PDB entry 1SDN | X-ray diffraction, 2.50 A resolution | chain A

# Chain A
Molecule: Penicillin-binding protein 5
Organism: Escherichia coli
Notes: EC 3.4.16.4
UniProtKB: P04287 (DACA_ECOLI); residues 1-357 here correspond to UniProt positions 30-386 (UniProt number = residue number + 29)
Chain sequence (363 residues; row label = number of the first residue in the row):
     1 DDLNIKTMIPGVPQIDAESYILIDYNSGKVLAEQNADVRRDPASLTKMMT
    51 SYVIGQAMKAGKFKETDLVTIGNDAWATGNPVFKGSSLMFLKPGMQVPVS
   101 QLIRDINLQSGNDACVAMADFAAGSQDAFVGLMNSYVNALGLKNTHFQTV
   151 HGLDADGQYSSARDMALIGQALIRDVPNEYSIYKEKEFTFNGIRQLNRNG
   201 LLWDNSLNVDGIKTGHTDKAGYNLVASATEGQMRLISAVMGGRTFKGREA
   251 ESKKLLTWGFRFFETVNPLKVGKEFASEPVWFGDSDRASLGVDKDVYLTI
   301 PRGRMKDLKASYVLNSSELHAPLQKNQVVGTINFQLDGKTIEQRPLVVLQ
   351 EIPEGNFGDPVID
Disordered / not traced: 1-2, 79-84, 356-363
Construct notes: engineered mutation Asp105 (Gly134 in P04287)
Bound ions: Hg2+: Asp105, Cys115
What the authors report for this chain:
  - Hg2+ coordination: Asp105, Cys115
  - conformationally variable residues (order/disorder transition, register shift): Asp74 to Phe83, Ile106 to Ser110
  - catalytic residues: Ser110 (proposed by the authors, not directly observed)
  - catalytic residues: Ser44, Lys47 (citing earlier work)

# In short
Asp105 and Cys115 coordinate Hg2+. From the paper: catalytic residues Ser110, Ser44 and Lys47; Hg2+
coordination by Asp105 and Cys115.
Chain A is Penicillin-binding protein 5 (Escherichia coli); the structure, Crystal structure of a
deacylation-defective mutant of penicillin-binding protein 5 modified by mercury, was determined by X-ray
diffraction together with 1NZU from the same study.
